PDB entry 7O3J | electron microscopy, 2.60 A resolution | chains A and B of the 42 polymer chains in the assembly

# Chain A
Protein: TrwE protein
Organism: Escherichia coli
UniProtKB: O50337 (O50337_ECOLX); residue numbers follow UniProt; this construct covers 1-395
Sequence (395 residues; each row starts with the number of its first residue):
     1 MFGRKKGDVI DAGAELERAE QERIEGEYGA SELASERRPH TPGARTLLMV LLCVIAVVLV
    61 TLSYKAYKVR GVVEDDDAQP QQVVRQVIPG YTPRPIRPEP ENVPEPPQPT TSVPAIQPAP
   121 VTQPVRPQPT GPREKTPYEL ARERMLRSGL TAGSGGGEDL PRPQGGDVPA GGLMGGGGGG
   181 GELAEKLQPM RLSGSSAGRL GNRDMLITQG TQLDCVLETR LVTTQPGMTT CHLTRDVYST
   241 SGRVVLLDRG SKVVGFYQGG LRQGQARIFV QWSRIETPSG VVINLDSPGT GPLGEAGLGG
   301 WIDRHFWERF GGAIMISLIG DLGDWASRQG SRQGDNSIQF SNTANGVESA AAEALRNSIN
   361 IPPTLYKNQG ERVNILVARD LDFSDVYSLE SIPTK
Unresolved in the structure: 1-176, 332-348
Differences from the reference sequence: conflict D335 (Asn in O50337)
Disulfide bonds: C215-C231

# Chain B
Protein: TrwF protein
Organism: Escherichia coli
UniProtKB: O50336 (O50336_ECOLX); residues 1-266 here = UniProt positions 1-266
Sequence (266 residues; row label = number of the first residue in the row):
     1 MKKLAIVALL ASLHAVPALA LDVPSSSRYD HRIRYVTYNP ADVVQVDTVL GVATHIMLEE
    61 GEQYLTHAFG DSEAYAFARK GRHIFIKPQA ELANTNLIVV TDRRSYKFRL QMRNDRNGAM
   121 YELAFRYPDT QARQTREANA RAAVEAAFEQ RVGAYYNLKY MMSGDKDIAP VNAWDDGRFT
   181 YFKFSANADL PSIYFVDAEG NESLVPRTTV GSSNNIIAVH KVNPKWMIRL GNRALAIFNE
   241 AYDPNGVPND TGTASPAVRR VNKGGN
Unresolved in the structure: 1-135
Differences from the reference sequence: conflict D71 (Ile in O50336), S72 (Pro in O50336), E73 (Lys in O50336), A74 (Pro in O50336), Y75 (Met in O50336), A76 (Pro in O50336), F77 (Leu in O50336), A78 (Pro in O50336), R79 (Gly in O50336), K80 (Arg in O50336), G81 (Ala in O50336), R82 (Gly in O50336), H83 (Ile in O50336), I84 (Phe in O50336), F85 (Leu in O50336), I86 (Ser in O50336), K87 (Ser in O50336), P88 (Arg in O50336), Q89 (Thr in O50336)

# How chain A and chain B interact
Contacting residue pairs (31; chain A residue first):
  V216(A) - L190(B)
  V216(A) - L230(B)  hydrophobic
  L217(A) - Y194(B)  hydrogen bond (backbone-side chain)
  E218(A) - Y194(B)  hydrogen bond (backbone-side chain)
  E218(A) - L204(B)
  H232(A) - R207(B)
  T234(A) - D189(B)
  T234(A) - L190(B)  hydrogen bond (backbone-backbone)
  R235(A) - D189(B)  salt bridge
  D248(A) - N214(B)
  R249(A) - S185(B)  hydrogen bond (side chain-backbone)
  R249(A) - A186(B)
  R249(A) - A188(B)  hydrogen bond (side chain-backbone)
  R249(A) - L190(B)
  R249(A) - T209(B)
  R249(A) - S213(B)
  R249(A) - N214(B)  hydrogen bond (side chain-backbone)
  R249(A) - N215(B)
  G250(A) - L190(B)
  G250(A) - R207(B)
  G250(A) - T209(B)
  P278(A) - N214(B)
  Q369(A) - Y194(B)
  Q369(A) - E202(B)  hydrogen bond
  Q369(A) - R229(B)
  G370(A) - Y194(B)  hydrogen bond (backbone-side chain)
  G370(A) - L230(B)
  G370(A) - G231(B)  hydrogen bond (backbone-backbone)
  E371(A) - G231(B)
  R372(A) - D189(B)  salt bridge
  R372(A) - L230(B)
Interface residues without a listed pair, chain A (17 interface residues in all): D214, T219, L233
Interface residues without a listed pair, chain B (20 interface residues in all): F184, P191, S192, V205

# Summary
17 residues of chain A and 20 residues of chain B are in contact; the contacts include 9 hydrogen bonds and 2
salt bridges. Polar contacts include R235(A)-D189(B), R372(A)-D189(B) and L217(A)-Y194(B).
Chain A is TrwE protein and chain B is TrwF protein, both from Escherichia coli; the structure, O-layer
structure (TrwH/VirB7, TrwF/VirB9CTD, TrwE/VirB10CTD) of the outer membrane core complex from the
fully-assembled R388 type ..., was determined by electron microscopy together with 7O3T, 7O3V, 7O41 and 7OIU
from the same study.
